Entry 6UU5 (X-ray diffraction, 5.40 A resolution (low resolution: residue-level contacts below are approximate; hydrogen-bond / salt-bridge calls are withheld)); this record covers chains CCC and 111 of the 9 polymer chains in the assembly.

# Chain CCC
Molecule: DNA-directed RNA polymerase subunit beta
Source organism: Escherichia coli
Notes: EC 2.7.7.6
Reference sequence: P0A8V4 (RPOB_ECO57); numbering as in UniProt (aligned over 1-1342)
Amino-acid sequence (1342 residues; row label = number of the first residue in the row):
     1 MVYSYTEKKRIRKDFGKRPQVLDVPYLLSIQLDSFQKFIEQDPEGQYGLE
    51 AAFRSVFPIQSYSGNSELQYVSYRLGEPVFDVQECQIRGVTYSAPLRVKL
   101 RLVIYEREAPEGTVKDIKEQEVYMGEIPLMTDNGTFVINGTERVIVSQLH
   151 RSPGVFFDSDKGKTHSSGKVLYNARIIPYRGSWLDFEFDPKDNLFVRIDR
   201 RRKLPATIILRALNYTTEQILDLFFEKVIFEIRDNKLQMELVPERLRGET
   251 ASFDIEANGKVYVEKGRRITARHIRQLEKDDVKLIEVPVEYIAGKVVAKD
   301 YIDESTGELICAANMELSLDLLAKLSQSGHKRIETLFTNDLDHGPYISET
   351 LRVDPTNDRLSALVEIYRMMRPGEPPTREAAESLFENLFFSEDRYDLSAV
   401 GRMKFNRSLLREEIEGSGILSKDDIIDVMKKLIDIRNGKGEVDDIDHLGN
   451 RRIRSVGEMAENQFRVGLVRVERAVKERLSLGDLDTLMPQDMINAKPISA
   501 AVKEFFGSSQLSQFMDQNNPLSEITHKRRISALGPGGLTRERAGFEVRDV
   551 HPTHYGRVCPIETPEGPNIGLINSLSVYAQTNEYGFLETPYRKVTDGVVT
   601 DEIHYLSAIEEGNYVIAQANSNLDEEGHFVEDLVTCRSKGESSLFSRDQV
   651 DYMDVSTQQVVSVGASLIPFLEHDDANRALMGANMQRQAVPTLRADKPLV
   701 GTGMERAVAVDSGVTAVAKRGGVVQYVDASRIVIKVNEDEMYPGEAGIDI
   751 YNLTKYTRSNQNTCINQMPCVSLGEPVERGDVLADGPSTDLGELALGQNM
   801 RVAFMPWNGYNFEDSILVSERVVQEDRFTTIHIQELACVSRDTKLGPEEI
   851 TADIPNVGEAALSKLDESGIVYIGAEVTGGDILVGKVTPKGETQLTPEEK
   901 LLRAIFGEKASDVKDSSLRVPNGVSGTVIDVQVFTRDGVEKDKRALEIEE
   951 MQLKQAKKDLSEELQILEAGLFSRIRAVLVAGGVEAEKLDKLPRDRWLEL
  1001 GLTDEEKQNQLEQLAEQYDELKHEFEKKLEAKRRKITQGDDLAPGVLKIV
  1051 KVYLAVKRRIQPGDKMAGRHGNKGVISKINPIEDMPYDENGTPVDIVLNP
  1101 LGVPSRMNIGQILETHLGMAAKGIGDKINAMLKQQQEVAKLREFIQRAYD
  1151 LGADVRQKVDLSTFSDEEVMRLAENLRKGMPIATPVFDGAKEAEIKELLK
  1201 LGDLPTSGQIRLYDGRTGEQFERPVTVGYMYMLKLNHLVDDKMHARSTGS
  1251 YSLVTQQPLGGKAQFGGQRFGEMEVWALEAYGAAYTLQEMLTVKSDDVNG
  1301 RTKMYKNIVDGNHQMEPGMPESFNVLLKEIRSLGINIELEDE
Disordered / not traced: 1
UniProt features mapped onto this chain:
  - modified residue (N6-acetyllysine): Lys1022, Lys1200

# Chain 111
Molecule: Synthetic DNA 50-MER (promoter non-template strand)
Sequence (50 nucleotides; numbered 10 to 59; the number before each row is that of its first residue):
    10 ACCTTGACATCCCACCTCACGTATGCTATAATGTGTGCAGTCTGACGCGG
Disordered / not traced: 10-25, 45-48

# How chain CCC and chain 111 interact
Pairs across the interface (14; chain CCC residue first):
  Arg151(CCC) with DT52(111)
  Gly181(CCC) with DC51(111)
  Trp183(CCC) with DC51(111); DT52(111)
  Asp199(CCC) with DC51(111)
  Arg200(CCC) with DT52(111)
  Arg371(CCC) with DG44(111)
  Glu374(CCC) with DG42(111); DT43(111); DG44(111)
  Pro375(CCC) with DG42(111)
  Glu541(CCC) with DG53(111)
  Arg542(CCC) with DT52(111); DG53(111)

# In short
Chain CCC and chain 111 form an interface of 10 and 6 residues respectively.
Here chain CCC is DNA-directed RNA polymerase subunit beta (Escherichia coli) and chain 111 is Synthetic DNA
50-MER (promoter non-template strand). Entry 6UU5 (E. coli sigma-S transcription initiation complex with a
6-nt RNA ("Old" crystal soaked with GTP, UTP ...) was determined by X-ray diffraction (same publication as
6UTV, 6UTW, 6UTX, 6UTY, 6UTZ, 6UU0 and 11 further entries).
